Entry 6X8L (X-ray diffraction, 2.45 A resolution); this record covers chains C and E of the 6 polymer chains in the assembly.

Chain C:
Protein: Caspase-7
From: Homo sapiens
Notes: EC 3.4.22.60; fragment: p11
Reference sequence: P55210 (CASP7_HUMAN), isoform P55210-3; residues 199-303 here correspond to UniProt positions 232-336 (UniProt number = residue number + 33)
Amino-acid sequence (113 residues; numbered 199 to 311; the number before each row is that of its first residue):
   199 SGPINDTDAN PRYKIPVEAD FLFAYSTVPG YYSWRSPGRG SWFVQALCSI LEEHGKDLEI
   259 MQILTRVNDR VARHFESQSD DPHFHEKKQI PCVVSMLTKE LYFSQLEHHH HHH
Disordered / not traced: 199-211, 303-311
Construct notes: expression tag (304-311)

Chain E:
Protein: ketomethylene inhibitor
Amino-acid sequence (8 residues; each row starts with the number of its first residue):
   401 XDEVXAAA
Modified positions: ACE (acetyl group) at position 401; Y2Y ((3S,4R)-3-amino-4-hydroxyheptanedioic acid) at position 405

How chain C and chain E interact:
Pairs across the interface - 23 pairs, chain C then chain E:
  Tyr230(C) with Val404(E), hydrophobic; Y2Y_405(E); Ala406(E), hydrogen bond (side chain-backbone); Ala407(E)
  Ser231(C) with Glu403(E); Val404(E); Y2Y_405(E), hydrogen bond (backbone-backbone)
  Trp232(C) with Asp402(E); Glu403(E); Val404(E), hydrophobic
  Arg233(C) with Asp402(E); Glu403(E), salt bridge; Val404(E), hydrogen bond (side chain-backbone); Y2Y_405(E)
  Ser234(C) with Asp402(E)
  Pro235(C) with ACE_401(E); Asp402(E); Glu403(E)
  Trp240(C) with Asp402(E)
  Glu274(C) with Asp402(E)
  Ser275(C) with Asp402(E)
  Gln276(C) with ACE_401(E); Asp402(E), hydrogen bond (backbone-side chain)
Interface residues without a listed pair, chain C (11 interface residues in all): Phe282

Summary:
11 residues of chain C and 7 residues of chain E are in contact, with 4 hydrogen bonds and 1 salt bridge.
Polar contacts include Arg233(C)-Glu403(E), Tyr230(C)-Ala406(E) and Arg233(C)-Val404(E).
Chain C is Caspase-7 (Homo sapiens) and chain E is ketomethylene inhibitor; the structure, Caspase-7 in
complex with elongated ketomethylene inhibitor, was determined by X-ray diffraction.
